Entry 8CLH (X-ray diffraction, 2.50 A resolution); this record covers chains C and E of the 6 polymer chains in the assembly.

== Chain C ==
Protein: Tubulin alpha-1B chain
From: Bos taurus
UniProtKB: P81947 (TBA1B_BOVIN); numbering as in UniProt (aligned over 1-440)
Sequence (440 residues; numbered 1 to 440; the number before each row is that of its first residue):
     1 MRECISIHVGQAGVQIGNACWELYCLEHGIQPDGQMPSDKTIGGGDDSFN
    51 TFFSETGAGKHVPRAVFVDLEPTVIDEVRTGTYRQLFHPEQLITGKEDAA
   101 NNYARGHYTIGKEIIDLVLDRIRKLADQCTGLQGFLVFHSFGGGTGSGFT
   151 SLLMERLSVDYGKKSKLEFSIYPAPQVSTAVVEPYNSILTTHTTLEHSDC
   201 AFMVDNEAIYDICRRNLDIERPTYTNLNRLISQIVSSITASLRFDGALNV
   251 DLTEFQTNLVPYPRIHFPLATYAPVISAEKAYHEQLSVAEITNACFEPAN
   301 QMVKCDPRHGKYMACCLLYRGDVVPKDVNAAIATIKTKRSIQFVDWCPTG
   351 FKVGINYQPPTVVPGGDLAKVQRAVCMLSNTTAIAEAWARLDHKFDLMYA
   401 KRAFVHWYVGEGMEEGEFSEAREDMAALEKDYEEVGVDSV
Bound ions: Ca2+: D39, T41, G44, E55
Ligand contacts:
  - GTP (guanosine-5'-triphosphate): G10, Q11, A12, Q15, I16, D69, D98, A99, A100, N101, S140, G142, G143, G144, T145, G146, I171, P173, V177, S178, T179, E183, N206, Y224, L227, N228, I231
  - vinblastine (VLB; (2alpha,2'beta,3beta,4alpha,5beta)-vincaleukoblastine): L248, P325, V328, N329, I332, A333, F351, V353, I355

== Chain E ==
Protein: Stathmin-4
From: Rattus norvegicus
UniProtKB: P63043 (STMN4_RAT); residues 6-143 here correspond to UniProt positions 50-187 (UniProt number = residue number + 44)
Sequence (138 residues; numbered 6 to 143; the number before each row is that of its first residue):
     6 MEVIELNKCTSGQSFEVILKPPSFDGVPEFNASLPRRRDPSLEEIQKKLE
    56 AAEERRKYQEAELLKHLAEKREHEREVIQKAIEENNNFIKMAKEKLAQKM
   106 ESNKENREAHLAAMLERLQEKDKHAEEVRKNKELKEEA
Unresolved in the structure: 29-43
Swiss-Prot annotation at these positions:
  - modified residue: S46 (Phosphoserine)

== How chain C and chain E interact ==
Pairs across the interface - 34 pairs, chain C then chain E:
  H107(C) - K104(E)
  H107(C) - M105(E)
  Y108(C) - K104(E)
  Y108(C) - M105(E)  hydrophobic
  Y108(C) - N108(E)
  T109(C) - R112(E)
  K112(C) - M105(E)
  L152(C) - L101(E)  hydrophobic
  E155(C) - L101(E)
  E155(C) - K104(E)  salt bridge
  R156(C) - L101(E)
  S158(C) - F93(E)
  S158(C) - I94(E)
  V159(C) - I94(E)
  V159(C) - A97(E)  hydrophobic
  V159(C) - K98(E)
  G162(C) - I94(E)
  K163(C) - N90(E)  hydrogen bond (backbone-side chain)
  K163(C) - F93(E)
  T193(C) - K104(E)
  E196(C) - F93(E)
  E196(C) - K100(E)  salt bridge
  H197(C) - F93(E)
  H197(C) - A97(E)
  G410(C) - R112(E)
  G410(C) - H115(E)
  E411(C) - N108(E)
  E411(C) - R112(E)  salt bridge
  G412(C) - N108(E)  hydrogen bond (backbone-side chain)
  G412(C) - N111(E)  hydrogen bond (backbone-side chain)
  G412(C) - R112(E)
  M413(C) - N108(E)
  E414(C) - N111(E)  hydrogen bond
  E417(C) - N108(E)
Interface residues without a listed pair, chain E (14 interface residues in all): S107

== Summary ==
The interface between chain C and chain E involves 20 residues on one side and 14 on the other; the contacts
include 4 hydrogen bonds and 3 salt bridges. Polar pairs include E155(C)-K104(E), E196(C)-K100(E) and
E411(C)-R112(E). Ligands of chain C: vinblastine and GTP.
Here chain C is Tubulin alpha-1B chain (Bos taurus) and chain E is Stathmin-4 (Rattus norvegicus). Entry 8CLH
(Drug cocktail (Colchicine, Epothilone A, Peloruside, Ansamitocin P3, Vinblastine) bound to tubulin (T2R-TTL)
complex) was determined by X-ray diffraction, deposited together with 8CL9, 8CLB, 8CLC, 8CLD, 8CLE, 8CLF and
8CLG.
